PDB entry 5NUP | X-ray diffraction, 2.90 A resolution | chains A and B of the 6 polymer chains in the assembly

# Chain A (and B)
Molecule: OmpK36
From: Klebsiella pneumoniae
Notes: chain B of this document is another copy of the same molecule, construct and numbering; everything in this record applies to it too
UniProtKB: D6QLY0 (D6QLY0_KLEPN); the construct lacks a stretch of the UniProt sequence and is renumbered around it, so the offset changes along the chain: 1-26 = UniProt 22-47; 32-74 = UniProt 48-90; 77-163 = UniProt 91-177; 164-181 = UniProt 188-205; 3 more segments
Amino-acid sequence (344 residues; each row starts with the number of its first residue; note: 12 numbers in that range are skipped by the numbering (no residue carries them; nothing is unmodelled there); a row labelled like 163A-163J holds insertion residues (163A, then the next letters in order)):
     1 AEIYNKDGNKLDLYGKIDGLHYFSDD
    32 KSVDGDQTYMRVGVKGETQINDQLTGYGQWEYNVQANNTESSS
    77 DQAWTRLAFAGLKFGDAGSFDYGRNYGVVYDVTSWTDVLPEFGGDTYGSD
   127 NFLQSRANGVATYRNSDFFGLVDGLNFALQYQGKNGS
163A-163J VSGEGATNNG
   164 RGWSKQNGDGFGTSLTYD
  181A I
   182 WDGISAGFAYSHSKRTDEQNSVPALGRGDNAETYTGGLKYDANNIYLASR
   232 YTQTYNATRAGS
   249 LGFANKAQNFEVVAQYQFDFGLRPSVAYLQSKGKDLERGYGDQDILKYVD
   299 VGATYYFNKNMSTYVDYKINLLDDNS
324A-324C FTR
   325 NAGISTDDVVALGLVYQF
Differences from the reference sequence: conflict Arg231 (Gln256 in D6QLY0)

# How chain A and chain B interact
Residue-residue contacts (77; chain A residue first):
  Ala1(A) with Tyr4(B), hydrophobic
  Glu2(A) with Tyr4(B)
  Ile17(A) with Gly59(B); Gln60(B); Ala84(B); Phe85(B)
  Gly19(A) with Tyr98(B)
  Leu20(A) with Tyr98(B)
  His21(A) with Tyr98(B), hydrogen bond
  Lys32(A) with Ala163F(B); Thr163G(B); Asn163H(B), hydrogen bond (backbone-backbone)
  Ser33(A) with Asn163H(B)
  Val34(A) with Asn163H(B)
  Asp35(A) with Thr163G(B); Asn163H(B), hydrogen bond (backbone-backbone)
  Gly36(A) with Asn163H(B)
  Asp37(A) with Tyr98(B), hydrogen bond; Asn134(B); Gly135(B), hydrogen bond (side chain-backbone); Asn163H(B), hydrogen bond (backbone-side chain); Asn163I(B)
  Gln38(A) with Asn163H(B), hydrogen bond
  Thr39(A) with Ala84(B); Tyr98(B); Gly99(B)
  Met41(A) with Trp61(B)
  Val65(A) with Trp61(B); Thr81(B)
  Gln66(A) with Thr81(B)
  Ala67(A) with Ala84(B), hydrophobic; Arg100(B); Asn134(B), hydrogen bond (backbone-side chain)
  Asn68(A) with Asn134(B); Asn163H(B), hydrogen bond; Asn163I(B), hydrogen bond (backbone-side chain); Arg164(B)
  Asn69(A) with Arg100(B), hydrogen bond (backbone-side chain); Asn134(B), hydrogen bond (backbone-side chain); Asn163I(B), hydrogen bond (side chain-backbone); Gly163J(B), hydrogen bond (side chain-backbone); Arg164(B)
  Thr70(A) with Asp126(B); Asn134(B); Arg164(B); Lys168(B)
  Glu71(A) with Trp80(B); Thr81(B); Arg82(B); Arg100(B), salt bridge; Ser125(B); Asp126(B); Arg132(B), salt bridge
  Ser72(A) with Lys168(B), hydrogen bond
  Ser74(A) with Asp77(B)
  Ala79(A) with Tyr63(B)
  Phe305(A) with Ile51(B), hydrophobic; Leu55(B), hydrophobic; Leu88(B), hydrophobic
  Asn306(A) with Thr49(B), hydrogen bond; Gln50(B); Ile51(B)
  Asn308(A) with Asn9(B), hydrogen bond; Thr49(B)
  Met309(A) with Gly57(B); Tyr58(B); Gly87(B); Leu88(B), hydrophobic
  Leu338(A) with Ala86(B); Gly87(B)
  Tyr340(A) with Lys10(B); Gly47(B); Glu48(B), hydrogen bond (side chain-backbone); Tyr58(B); Gly59(B); Ala86(B)
  Phe342(A) with Leu11(B), hydrophobic
Interface residues without a listed pair, chain A (35 interface residues in all): Ile3, Leu13, Asp77
Interface residues without a listed pair, chain B (46 interface residues in all): Ile3, Leu13, Val45, Asn161, Gly163C, Glu163D

# Summary
The interface between chain A and chain B involves 35 residues on one side and 46 on the other; the contacts
include 18 hydrogen bonds and 2 salt bridges. Polar contacts include Glu71(A)-Arg100(B), Glu71(A)-Arg132(B)
and His21(A)-Tyr98(B).
Chain A and chain B are both OmpK36 (Klebsiella pneumoniae); the structure, Structural basis for maintenance
of bacterial outer membrane lipid asymmetry, was determined by X-ray diffraction (same publication as 5NUO,
5NUQ and 5NUR).
